PDB entry 7AV0 | X-ray diffraction, 1.90 A resolution | chain A

[Chain A]
Protein: Leukotriene A-4 hydrolase
From: Homo sapiens
Notes: EC 3.3.2.6
UniProt: P09960 (LKHA4_HUMAN); residues 1-610 here correspond to UniProt positions 2-611 (UniProt number = residue number + 1)
Amino-acid sequence (613 residues; row label = number of the first residue in the row; numbers below 1 keep their minus sign (Gly-2 is residue -2)):
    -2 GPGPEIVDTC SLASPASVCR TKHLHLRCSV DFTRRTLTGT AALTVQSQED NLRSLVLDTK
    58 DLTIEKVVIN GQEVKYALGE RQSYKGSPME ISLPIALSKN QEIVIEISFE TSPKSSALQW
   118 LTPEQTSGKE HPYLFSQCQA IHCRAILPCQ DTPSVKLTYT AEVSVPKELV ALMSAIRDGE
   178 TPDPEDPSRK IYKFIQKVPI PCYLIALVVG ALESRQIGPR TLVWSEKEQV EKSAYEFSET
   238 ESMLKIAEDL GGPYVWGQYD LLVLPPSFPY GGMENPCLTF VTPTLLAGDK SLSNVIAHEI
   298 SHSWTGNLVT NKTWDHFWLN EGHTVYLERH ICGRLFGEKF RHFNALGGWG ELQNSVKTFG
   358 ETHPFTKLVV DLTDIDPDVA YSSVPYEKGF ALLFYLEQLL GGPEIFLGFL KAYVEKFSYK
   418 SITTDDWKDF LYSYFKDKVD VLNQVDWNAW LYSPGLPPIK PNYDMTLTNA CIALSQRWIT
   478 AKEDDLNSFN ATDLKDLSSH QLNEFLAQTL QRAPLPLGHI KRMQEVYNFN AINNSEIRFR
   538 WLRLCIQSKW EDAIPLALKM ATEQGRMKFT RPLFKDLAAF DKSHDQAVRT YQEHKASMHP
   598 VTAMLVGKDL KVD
Unresolved in the structure: -2 to 3
Construct notes: expression tag (-2 to 0)
Curated features (UniProtKB/Swiss-Prot):
  - active site: Glu296 (Proton acceptor), Tyr383 (Proton donor)
  - binding site (a peptide): Gln134 to Gln136, Pro266 to Glu271, Arg563 to Lys565
  - binding site (Zn(2+)): His295, His299, Glu318
  - site: Glu271 (Pro-Gly-Pro binding), Asp375 (Essential for epoxide hydrolase activity, but not for aminopeptidase activity), Tyr378 (Covalently modified during suicide inhibition by leukotrienes), Gly562 (Pro-Gly-Pro binding)
  - modified residue: Lys72 (N6-acetyllysine), Lys336 (N6-acetyllysine), Lys413 (N6-acetyllysine), Ser415 (Phosphoserine), Lys572 (N6-acetyllysine)
Ion coordination: ytterbium (III) ion site 1: Asp47, Asp481 (together with acetate ion); ytterbium (III) ion site 2 near Asp175 (its only coordinating residue here); Zn2+: His295, His299, Glu318 (together with RZB); ytterbium (III) ion site 3: Asp426, Asp610
Small-molecule neighbours: RZB ((3R)-3-azanyl-4-[5-[4-(4-chloranylphenoxy)phenyl]-1,2,3,4-tetrazol-2-yl]butanoic acid): Gln134, Gln136, Ala137, Tyr267, Gly269, Met270, Glu271, His295, Glu296, His299, Trp311, Phe314, Glu318, Val367, Leu369, Pro374, Asp375, Ala377, Tyr378, Pro382, Tyr383

[Overview]
Ligands of chain A: compound RZB. Asp47 and Asp481 coordinate ytterbium (III) ion site 1. The Zn2+ site is
built by His295, His299 and Glu318. Curated annotation (UniProt) lists active-site residues Glu296 and Tyr383,
12 peptide-binding residues and 3 Zn2+-binding residues.
Chain A is Leukotriene A-4 hydrolase (Homo sapiens); the structure, LTA4 hydrolase in complex with compound
R(13), was determined by X-ray diffraction, deposited together with 7AUZ, 7AV1 and 7AV2.
